Entry 7V35 (electron microscopy, 3.40 A resolution); this record covers chains B and N of the 6 polymer chains in the assembly.

== Chain B ==
Molecule: Guanine nucleotide-binding protein G(I)/G(S)/G(T) subunit beta-1
From: Rattus norvegicus
UniProt: P54311 (GBB1_RAT); residue numbers follow UniProt; this construct covers 2-340
Chain sequence (345 residues; numbered -4 to 340; the number before each row is that of its first residue; numbers below 1 keep their minus sign (Met-4 is residue -4)):
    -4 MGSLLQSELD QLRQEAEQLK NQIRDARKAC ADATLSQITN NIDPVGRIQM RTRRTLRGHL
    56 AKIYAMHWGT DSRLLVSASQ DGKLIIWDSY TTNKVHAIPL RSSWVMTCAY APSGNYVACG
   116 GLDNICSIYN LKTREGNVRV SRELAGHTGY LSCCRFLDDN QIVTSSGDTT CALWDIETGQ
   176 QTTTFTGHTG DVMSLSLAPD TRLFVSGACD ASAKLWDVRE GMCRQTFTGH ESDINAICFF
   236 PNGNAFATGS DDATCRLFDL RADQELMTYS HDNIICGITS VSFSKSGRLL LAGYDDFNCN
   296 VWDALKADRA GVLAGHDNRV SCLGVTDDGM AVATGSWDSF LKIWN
Disordered / not traced: -4 to 2
Construct notes: initiating methionine (-4); expression tag (-3 to 1)
UniProt features mapped onto this chain:
  - modified residue: Ser2 (N-acetylserine), His266 (Phosphohistidine)

== Chain N ==
Molecule: Nanobody-35
From: synthetic construct
Notes: antibody fragment or engineered binder
Chain sequence (140 residues; row label = number of the first residue in the row; numbers below 1 keep their minus sign (Met-1 is residue -1)):
    -1 MAQVQLQESG GGLVQPGGSL RLSCAASGFT FSNYKMNWVR QAPGKGLEWV SDISQSGASI
    59 SYTGSVKGRF TISRDNAKNT LYLQMNSLKP EDTAVYYCAR CPAPFTRDCF DVTSTTYAYR
   119 GQGTQVTVSS HHHHHHEPEA
Disordered / not traced: -1 to 0, 127-138
Disulfide bonds: Cys22-Cys96, Cys99-Cys107

== How chain B and chain N interact ==
Pairs across the interface (19):
  Arg8(B) with Gln120(N)
  Glu12(B) with Gln5(N), hydrogen bond
  Lys15(B) with Gln3(N)
  Arg19(B) with Gln1(N)
  Cys204(B) with Tyr117(N), hydrogen bond (backbone-side chain)
  Asp205(B) with Ala116(N)
  Ala206(B) with Tyr117(N)
  Thr223(B) with Gln1(N), hydrogen bond (backbone-backbone)
  His225(B) with Gln1(N), hydrogen bond (backbone-backbone)
  Glu226(B) with Gly26(N); Phe27(N); Thr28(N); Arg98(N), hydrogen bond (backbone-side chain); Tyr117(N)
  Ser227(B) with Pro100(N), hydrogen bond (side chain-backbone); Tyr117(N)
  Asp228(B) with Tyr117(N), hydrogen bond (backbone-side chain)
  Asp247(B) with Tyr32(N)
  Ile270(B) with Phe103(N), hydrophobic
Interface residues without a listed pair, chain B (16 interface residues in all): Gly224, Asp246
Interface residues without a listed pair, chain N (15 interface residues in all): Val2, Pro102

== Overview ==
The interface between chain B and chain N involves 16 residues on one side and 15 on the other; the contacts
include 7 hydrogen bonds. Polar contacts include Glu12(B)-Gln5(N), Cys204(B)-Tyr117(N) and Glu226(B)-Arg98(N).
Here chain B is Guanine nucleotide-binding protein G(I)/G(S)/G(T) subunit beta-1 (Rattus norvegicus) and chain
N is Nanobody-35 (synthetic construct). Entry 7V35 (Cryo-EM structure of the GIPR/GLP-1R/GCGR triagonist
peptide 20-bound human GCGR-Gs complex) was determined by electron microscopy together with 7FIM, 7FIN, 7FIY,
7VAB, 7VBH and 7VBI from the same study.
